8URB - chains A and C of the 6 polymer chains in the assembly; structure by electron microscopy, 3.40 A resolution.

[Chain A]
Molecule: nsp12
From: Porcine epidemic diarrhea virus
UniProtKB: U6BRU0 (U6BRU0_9ALPC); residues 1-927 here correspond to UniProt positions 4101-5027 (UniProt number = residue number + 4100)
Sequence (957 residues; each row starts with the number of its first residue):
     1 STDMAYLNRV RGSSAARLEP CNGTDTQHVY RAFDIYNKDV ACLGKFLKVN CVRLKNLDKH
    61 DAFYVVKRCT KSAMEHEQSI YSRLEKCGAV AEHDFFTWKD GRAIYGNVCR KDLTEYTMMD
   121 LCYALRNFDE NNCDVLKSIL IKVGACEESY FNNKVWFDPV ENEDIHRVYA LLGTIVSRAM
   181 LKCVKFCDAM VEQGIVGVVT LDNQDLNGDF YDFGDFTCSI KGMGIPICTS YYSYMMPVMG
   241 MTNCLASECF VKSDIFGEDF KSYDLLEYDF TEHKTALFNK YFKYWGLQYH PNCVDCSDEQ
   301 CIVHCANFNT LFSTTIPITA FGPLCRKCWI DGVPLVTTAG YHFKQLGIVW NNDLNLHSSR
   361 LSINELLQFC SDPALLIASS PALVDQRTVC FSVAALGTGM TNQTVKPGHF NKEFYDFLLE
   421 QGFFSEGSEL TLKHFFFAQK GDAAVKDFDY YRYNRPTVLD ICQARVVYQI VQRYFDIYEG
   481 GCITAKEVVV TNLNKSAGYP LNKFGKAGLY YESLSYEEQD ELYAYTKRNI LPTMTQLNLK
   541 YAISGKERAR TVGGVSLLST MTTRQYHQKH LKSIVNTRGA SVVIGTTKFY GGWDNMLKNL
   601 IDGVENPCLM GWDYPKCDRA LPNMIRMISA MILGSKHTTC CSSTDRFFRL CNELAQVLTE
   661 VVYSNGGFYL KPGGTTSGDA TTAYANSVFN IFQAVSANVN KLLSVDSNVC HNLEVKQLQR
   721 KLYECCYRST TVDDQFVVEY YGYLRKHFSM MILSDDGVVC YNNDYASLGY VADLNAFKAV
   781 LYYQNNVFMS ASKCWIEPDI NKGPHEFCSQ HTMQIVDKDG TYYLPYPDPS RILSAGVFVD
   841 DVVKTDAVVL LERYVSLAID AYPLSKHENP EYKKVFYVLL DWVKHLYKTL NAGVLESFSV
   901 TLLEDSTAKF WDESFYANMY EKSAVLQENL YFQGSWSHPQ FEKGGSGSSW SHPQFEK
Unresolved in the structure: 1-2, 924-957
Differences from the reference sequence: expression tag (928-957)
Bound ions: Zn2+ site 1: His290, Cys296, Cys301, Cys305; Zn2+ site 2: Cys482, His637, Cys640, Cys641

[Chain C]
Molecule: nsp7
From: Porcine epidemic diarrhea virus
UniProtKB: U6BRU0 (U6BRU0_9ALPC); residues 1-83 here correspond to UniProt positions 3580-3662 (UniProt number = residue number + 3579)
Sequence (83 residues; numbered 1 to 83; the number before each row is that of its first residue):
     1 SKLTDIKCSN VVLLGCLSSM NVSANSTEWA YCVDLHNKIN LCNDPEKAQE MLLALLAFFL
    61 SKNSAFGLDD LLESYFNDNS MLQ
Unresolved in the structure: 1, 72-83

[Interface between chain A and chain C]
Pairs across the interface - 21 pairs, chain A then chain C:
  Thr404(A) with Trp29(C)
  Val405(A) with Trp29(C)
  Pro407(A) with Leu14(C), hydrophobic
  Gly408(A) with Val11(C)
  Phe410(A) with Cys8(C), hydrophobic
  Tyr415(A) with Thr4(C); Asp5(C), hydrogen bond
  Thr431(A) with Thr4(C)
  Leu432(A) with Thr4(C)
  Phe435(A) with Lys7(C); Asn40(C)
  Phe436(A) with His36(C), hydrogen bond (backbone-side chain)
  Phe437(A) with Asn37(C); Leu41(C), hydrophobic
  Ala438(A) with Val33(C), hydrophobic; His36(C); Asn37(C), hydrogen bond (backbone-side chain)
  Gln439(A) with Trp29(C), hydrogen bond (backbone-side chain)
  Glu547(A) with Asn37(C), hydrogen bond; Leu41(C)
  Phe838(A) with Val11(C), hydrophobic
Also at the interface, not in a pair above, chain A (18 interface residues in all): Phe424, Lys440, Gly545
Also at the interface, not in a pair above, chain C (16 interface residues in all): Val12, Gly15, Ala30, Asp34

[Summary]
The interface between chain A and chain C involves 18 residues on one side and 16 on the other, with 5
hydrogen bonds. Polar pairs include Tyr415(A)-Asp5(C), Phe436(A)-His36(C) and Ala438(A)-Asn37(C). The Zn2+
site 1 is built by His290(A), Cys296(A), Cys301(A) and Cys305(A).
Here chain A is nsp12 and chain C is nsp7, both from Porcine epidemic diarrhea virus. Entry 8URB (Porcine
epidemic diarrhea virus complete core polymerase complex) was determined by electron microscopy, deposited
together with 8G6R.
